PDB entry 7GAT | solution NMR | chains C and A of the 3 polymer chains in the assembly

== Chain C ==
Molecule: 13-nt DNA strand
Sequence (13 nucleotides; numbered 114 to 126; the number before each row is that of its first residue):
   114 GTCTCTATCACTG

== Chain A ==
Name: Nitrogen regulatory protein area
From: Emericella nidulans
Notes: fragment: dna binding domain
UniProtKB: P17429 (AREA_EMENI); residues 1-66 here correspond to UniProt positions 662-727 (UniProt number = residue number + 661)
Chain sequence (66 residues; each row starts with the number of its first residue):
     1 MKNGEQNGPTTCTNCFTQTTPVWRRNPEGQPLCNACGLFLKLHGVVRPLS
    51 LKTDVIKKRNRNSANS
Differences from the reference sequence: conflict Met1 (Thr662 in P17429); engineered mutation Val22 (Leu683 in P17429)
Metal / ion sites: Zn2+: Cys12, Cys15, Cys33, Cys36
Curated features (UniProtKB/Swiss-Prot):
  - zinc finger: Cys12 to Cys36 (GATA-type)
  - DNA-binding region: Asn60 to Ser66 (H-T-H motif)
From the paper describing this entry:
  - mutagenesis - L22V (30-fold): decreased binding to CGATAG

== Interface between chain C and chain A ==
Pairs across the interface (18; chain C residue first):
  DC118(C) - Phe39(A)  phosphate contact
  DC118(C) - His43(A)  phosphate contact
  DC118(C) - Arg47(A)  phosphate contact
  DT119(C) - Phe39(A)  phosphate contact
  DA120(C) - Asn34(A)  phosphate contact
  DA120(C) - Ala35(A)  phosphate contact
  DA120(C) - Leu38(A)  base contact
  DA120(C) - Ile56(A)  phosphate contact
  DA120(C) - Lys57(A)  sugar contact
  DA120(C) - Arg59(A)  sugar contact
  DT121(C) - Pro21(A)  phosphate contact
  DT121(C) - Asn60(A)  sugar contact
  DT121(C) - Arg61(A)  phosphate contact
  DC122(C) - Arg61(A)  phosphate contact
  DC122(C) - Asn62(A)  sugar contact
  DC122(C) - Ser63(A)  phosphate contact
  DC122(C) - Ala64(A)  phosphate contact
  DA123(C) - Ser63(A)  phosphate contact
Other interface residues (no listed pair), chain C (7 interface residues in all): DT117
Other interface residues (no listed pair), chain A (18 interface residues in all): Arg24, Leu42, Leu51

== In short ==
Chain C and chain A form an interface of 7 and 18 residues respectively. Cys12(A), Cys15(A), Cys33(A) and
Cys36(A) form the Zn2+ site. Curated annotation (UniProt) lists a DNA-binding region on chain A. The paper
reports that L22V of chain A reduces binding to CGATAG.
Chain C is a 13-nt DNA strand and chain A is Nitrogen regulatory protein area (Emericella nidulans); the
structure, Solution NMR structure of the L22V mutant DNA binding domain of area complexed to a 13 ..., was
determined by solution NMR (same publication as 6GAT).
